Entry 3SPD (X-ray diffraction, 1.91 A resolution); this record covers chains B and E of the 4 polymer chains in the assembly.

Chain B:
Name: Aprataxin-like protein
Source organism: Schizosaccharomyces pombe
Reference sequence: O74859 (APTX_SCHPO); numbering as in UniProt (aligned over 33-232)
Sequence (204 residues; row label = number of the first residue in the row):
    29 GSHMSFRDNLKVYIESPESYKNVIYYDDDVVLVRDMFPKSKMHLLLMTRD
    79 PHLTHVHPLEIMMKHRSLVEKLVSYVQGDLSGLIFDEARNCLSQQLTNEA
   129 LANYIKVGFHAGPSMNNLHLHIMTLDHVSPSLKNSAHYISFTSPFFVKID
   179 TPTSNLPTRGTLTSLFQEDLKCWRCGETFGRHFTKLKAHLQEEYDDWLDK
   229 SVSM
Not modelled in the structure: 29-32
Construct notes: expression tag (29-32); engineered mutation Ala130 (Cys in O74859)
Metal / ion sites: Zn2+: Cys200, Cys203, His217, Glu221
UniProt features mapped onto this chain:
  - region (Interaction with DNA): Asp63 to Lys67, His138 to His149, Lys161 to His165, Arg209 to Thr212
  - active site: His147 (Nucleophile)
  - binding site (Zn(2+)): Cys200, Cys203, His217, Glu221
  - site: Tyr41 (Interaction with DNA)
  - mutagenesis: Phe34 (F34A: Decreased affinity for DNA), Tyr41 (Y41A: Mildly decreased DNAppG decapping activity), Asp63 (D63A: Strongly decreased DNAppG decapping activity), Phe65 (F65A: Nearly abolishes enzyme activity), Lys67 (K67E: Loss of enzyme activity. Strongly reduced affinity for DNA), His138 (H138A: Decreased enzyme activity. Mildly decreases affinity for DNA), Ser142 (S142A/E: Nearly abolishes enzyme activity. Mildly decreases affinity for DNA), His147 (H147A: Loss of enzyme activity; H147N: Loss of enzyme activity), His149 (H149A: Nearly abolishes enzyme activity), Lys161 (K161A: Strongly decreases abolishes enzyme activity. Decreased affinity for DNA; K161E: Nearly abolishes enzyme activity. Strongly reduced affinity for DNA), His165 (H165A: Slightly decreased enzyme activity; H165E: Nearly abolishes enzyme activity. Strongly reduced affinity for DNA), Ser168 (S168A: Decreased enzyme activity)
From the paper describing this entry:
  - mutagenesis - F34A: decreased binding to the 15-nt DNA strand (chain E)
  - catalytic residues: His138 (proposed by the authors, not directly observed)

Chain E:
Molecule: 15-nt DNA strand
Sequence (15 nucleotides; row label = number of the first residue in the row):
     1 TATTCCGATAGTGAC
Not modelled in the structure: 15

Chain B / chain E interface:
Pairs across the interface (7; chain B residue first):
  Phe34(B) - DA14(E)  base contact
  Arg209(B) - DA8(E)  sugar contact
  Arg209(B) - DT9(E)  salt bridge to the phosphate
  His210(B) - DA8(E)  phosphate contact
  Phe211(B) - DA8(E)  hydrogen bond to the phosphate
  Thr212(B) - DG7(E)  sugar contact
  Thr212(B) - DA8(E)  hydrogen bond to the phosphate

In short:
5 residues of chain B face 4 of chain E across their interface, with 2 hydrogen bonds and 1 salt bridge. Polar
pairs include Phe211(B)-DA8(E), Thr212(B)-DA8(E) and Arg209(B)-DT9(E). The paper reports the catalytic residue
His138(B); F34A of chain B reduces binding to the 15-nt DNA strand (chain E).
Chain B is Aprataxin-like protein (Schizosaccharomyces pombe) and chain E is a 15-nt DNA strand; the
structure, Crystal structure of aprataxin ortholog Hnt3 in complex with DNA, was determined by X-ray
diffraction, deposited together with 3SP4 and 3SPL.
